Entry 7SPJ (electron microscopy, 3.56 A resolution); this record covers chains EF1 and EF2 of the 34 polymer chains in the assembly.

[Chain EF1 (and EF2)]
Molecule: TraB
From: Salmonella typhi
Notes: chain EF2 of this document is another copy of the same molecule, construct and numbering; everything in this record applies to it too
UniProt: Q8KNL7 (Q8KNL7_SALTI); residues 1-453 here = UniProt positions 1-453
Amino-acid sequence (453 residues; numbered 1 to 453; the number before each row is that of its first residue):
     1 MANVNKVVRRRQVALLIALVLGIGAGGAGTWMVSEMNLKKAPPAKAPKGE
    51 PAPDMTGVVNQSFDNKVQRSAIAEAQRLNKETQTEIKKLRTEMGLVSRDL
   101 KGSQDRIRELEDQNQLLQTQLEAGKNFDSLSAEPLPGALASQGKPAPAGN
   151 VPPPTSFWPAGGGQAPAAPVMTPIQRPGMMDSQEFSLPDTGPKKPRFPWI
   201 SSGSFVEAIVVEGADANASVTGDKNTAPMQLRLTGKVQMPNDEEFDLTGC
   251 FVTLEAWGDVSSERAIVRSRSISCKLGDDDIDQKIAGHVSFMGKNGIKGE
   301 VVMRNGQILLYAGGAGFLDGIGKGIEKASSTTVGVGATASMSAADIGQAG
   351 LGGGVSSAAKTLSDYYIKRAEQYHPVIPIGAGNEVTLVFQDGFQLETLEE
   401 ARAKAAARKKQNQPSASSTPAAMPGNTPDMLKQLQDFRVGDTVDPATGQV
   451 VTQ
Not modelled in the structure: 1-193, 332-355, 414-453
Disulfides: Cys250-Cys274

[Chain EF1 / chain EF2 interface]
Residue-residue contacts (63; chain EF1 residue first):
  Glu212(EF1) with His288(EF2), salt bridge; Gly293(EF2); Asn295(EF2)
  Gly213(EF1) with Gly293(EF2), hydrogen bond (backbone-backbone); Lys294(EF2); Asn295(EF2), hydrogen bond (backbone-backbone)
  Asp215(EF1) with Ser262(EF2); Arg264(EF2), salt bridge; Lys294(EF2), salt bridge
  Ala227(EF1) with Asn295(EF2)
  Pro228(EF1) with His288(EF2); Asn295(EF2)
  Gln230(EF1) with Gly203(EF2); Val388(EF2)
  Thr248(EF1) with Asn241(EF2)
  Gly249(EF1) with Pro240(EF2); Asn241(EF2)
  Phe251(EF1) with Gly203(EF2); Phe205(EF2), hydrophobic; Pro240(EF2), hydrophobic
  Thr253(EF1) with Gly203(EF2); Gln390(EF2)
  Arg270(EF1) with Gln390(EF2); Asp391(EF2), salt bridge
  Ser273(EF1) with Ser201(EF2), hydrogen bond; Ser202(EF2), hydrogen bond (side chain-backbone); Pro240(EF2)
  Lys275(EF1) with Trp199(EF2); Met239(EF2); Pro240(EF2); Asn241(EF2), hydrogen bond (backbone-side chain); Glu243(EF2)
  Asp280(EF1) with Trp199(EF2)
  Asp282(EF1) with Ser202(EF2), hydrogen bond
  Arg304(EF1) with Ser261(EF2); Glu263(EF2), salt bridge
  Glu326(EF1) with Lys323(EF2); Gly324(EF2); Lys327(EF2), salt bridge
  Ser329(EF1) with Gly324(EF2); Lys327(EF2)
  Thr331(EF1) with Lys327(EF2); Ala328(EF2)
  Ser356(EF1) with Gly320(EF2)
  Ala358(EF1) with Gly313(EF2); Gly316(EF2); Phe317(EF2)
  Leu362(EF1) with Gly313(EF2)
  Tyr365(EF1) with Asn305(EF2); Leu309(EF2), hydrophobic
  Tyr366(EF1) with Leu309(EF2), hydrophobic
  Arg369(EF1) with Met303(EF2)
  Gln372(EF1) with Ala218(EF2); Ser219(EF2); Val260(EF2)
  Tyr373(EF1) with Ser261(EF2)
  His374(EF1) with Asp259(EF2), salt bridge; Ser261(EF2), hydrogen bond (backbone-side chain)
  Val376(EF1) with Ser261(EF2); Ser262(EF2)
  Pro378(EF1) with Lys294(EF2)
  Ile379(EF1) with Lys294(EF2), hydrogen bond (backbone-side chain)
  Gly380(EF1) with Lys294(EF2)
Interface residues without a listed pair, chain EF1 (38 interface residues in all): Val211, Ala214, Arg232, Thr361, Ala381, Leu398
Interface residues without a listed pair, chain EF2 (45 interface residues in all): Ser204, Val220, Gln238, Asp242, Ser290, Ala312, Ser330, Ile367, Ala370, Glu371

[Overview]
38 residues of chain EF1 and 45 residues of chain EF2 are in contact, with 8 hydrogen bonds and 7 salt
bridges. Among the polar pairs are Glu212(EF1)-His288(EF2), Asp215(EF1)-Arg264(EF2) and
Asp215(EF1)-Lys294(EF2).
Chain EF1 and chain EF2 are both TraB (Salmonella typhi); the structure, Models for C17 reconstruction of
Outer Membrane Core Complex (OMCC) of Type IV Secretion System (T4SS) ..., was determined by electron
microscopy together with 7SPB, 7SPC, 7SPI and 7SPK from the same study.
